Entry 3TVV (X-ray diffraction, 2.59 A resolution); this record covers chain A.

# Chain A
Protein: Histone chaperone RTT106
Organism: Saccharomyces cerevisiae
Reference sequence: P40161 (RT106_YEAST); residue numbers follow UniProt; this construct covers 68-315
Chain sequence (251 residues; row label = number of the first residue in the row; note: 67 numbers in that range are skipped by the numbering (no residue carries them; nothing is unmodelled there); numbers below 1 keep their minus sign (Gly-2 is residue -2)):
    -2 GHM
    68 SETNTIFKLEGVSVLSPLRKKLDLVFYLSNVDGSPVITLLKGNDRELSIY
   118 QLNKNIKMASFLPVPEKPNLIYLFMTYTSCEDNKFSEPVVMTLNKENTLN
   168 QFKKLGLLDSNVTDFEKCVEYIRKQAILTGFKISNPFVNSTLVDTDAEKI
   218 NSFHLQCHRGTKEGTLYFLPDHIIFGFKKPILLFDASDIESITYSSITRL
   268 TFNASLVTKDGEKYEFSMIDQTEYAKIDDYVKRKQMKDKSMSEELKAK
Unresolved in the structure: -2 to -1, 206-216, 311-315
Sequence notes: expression tag (-2 to 0)
Modified positions: Mse0, Mse125, Mse142, Mse158, Mse285, Mse303, Mse308 (selenomethionine; parent Met)
Curated features (UniProtKB/Swiss-Prot):
  - mutagenesis: Ile259 (I259A: Decreases histone-binding), Tyr261 (Y261A: Impairs histone-binding), Phe269 (F269A: Impairs histone-binding), Gln288 (Q288A: Decreases histone-binding), Tyr291 (Y291A: Impairs histone-binding), Ile294 (I294A: Impairs histone-binding)
Glycans and other covalent adducts: covalent link Mse0-Ser68

# Overview
From UniProt: 6 mutagenesis sites.
Chain A is Histone chaperone RTT106 (Saccharomyces cerevisiae); the structure, Structure of the tandem PH
domains of Rtt106 (residues 68-315), was determined by X-ray diffraction (same publication as 3TW1 and 3FSS).
